5WSV - chains A and B; structure by X-ray diffraction, 2.33 A resolution.

Chain A:
Molecule: Calmodulin
From: Homo sapiens
UniProtKB: P62158 (CALM_HUMAN); residues 0-146 here correspond to UniProt positions 1-147 (UniProt number = residue number + 1)
Sequence (151 residues; row label = number of the first residue in the row; numbers below 1 keep their minus sign (Gly-4 is residue -4)):
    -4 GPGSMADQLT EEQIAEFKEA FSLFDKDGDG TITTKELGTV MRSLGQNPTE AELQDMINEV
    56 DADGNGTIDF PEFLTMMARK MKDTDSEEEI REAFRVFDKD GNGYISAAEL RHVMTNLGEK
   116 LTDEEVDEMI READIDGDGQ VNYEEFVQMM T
Disordered / not traced: -4 to 3, 145-146
Construct notes: expression tag (-4 to -1)
Metal / ion sites: Ca2+ site 1: Asp20, Asp22, Asp24, Thr26, Glu31; Ca2+ site 2: Asp56, Asp58, Asn60, Thr62, Glu67; Ca2+ site 3: Asp93, Asp95, Asn97, Tyr99, Glu104; Ca2+ site 4: Asp129, Asp131, Asp133, Gln135, Glu140

Chain B:
Molecule: Unconventional myosin-VIIa
From: Mus musculus
UniProtKB: P97479 (MYO7A_MOUSE); numbering as in UniProt (aligned over 828-870)
Sequence (47 residues; numbered 824 to 870; the number before each row is that of its first residue):
   824 GPGSLVRKAF RHRLWAVITV QAYARGMIAR RLHRRLRVEY QRRLEAE
Disordered / not traced: 824-825, 855-870
Construct notes: expression tag (824-827)
Reported in the primary citation:
  - mutagenesis - V843E, R853C: unchanged binding to Ca2+-CaM
  - conformationally variable residues (order/disorder transition): Arg853

How chain A and chain B interact:
Residue-residue contacts (57):
  Glu11(A) - Ile841(B)
  Glu11(A) - Arg848(B)  salt bridge
  Phe12(A) - Trp838(B)  hydrophobic
  Phe12(A) - Ile841(B)  hydrophobic
  Glu14(A) - Gln844(B)  hydrogen bond (backbone-side chain)
  Glu14(A) - Arg848(B)
  Ala15(A) - Ile841(B)  hydrophobic
  Ala15(A) - Gln844(B)  hydrogen bond (backbone-side chain)
  Leu18(A) - Val840(B)  hydrophobic
  Leu18(A) - Gln844(B)
  Phe19(A) - Leu837(B)  hydrophobic
  Leu32(A) - Phe833(B)  hydrophobic
  Met36(A) - Arg836(B)
  Met36(A) - Leu837(B)  hydrophobic
  Gln41(A) - Arg836(B)  hydrogen bond
  Gln41(A) - Ala839(B)
  Pro43(A) - Arg836(B)
  Glu47(A) - Arg836(B)  salt bridge
  Asp50(A) - Val829(B)
  Met51(A) - Val829(B)  hydrophobic
  Met51(A) - Phe833(B)  hydrophobic
  Met51(A) - Arg836(B)
  Glu54(A) - Val829(B)
  Val55(A) - Phe833(B)  hydrophobic
  Phe68(A) - Phe833(B)  hydrophobic
  Phe68(A) - Leu837(B)  hydrophobic
  Met71(A) - Phe833(B)  hydrophobic
  Met72(A) - Phe833(B)  hydrophobic
  Met72(A) - Leu837(B)  hydrophobic
  Met72(A) - Trp838(B)
  Met72(A) - Ile841(B)  hydrophobic
  Arg74(A) - Arg834(B)
  Lys75(A) - Arg834(B)
  Met76(A) - Trp838(B)  hydrophobic
  Lys77(A) - Trp838(B)
  Thr79(A) - Thr842(B)
  Thr79(A) - Tyr846(B)  hydrogen bond (backbone-side chain)
  Glu83(A) - His835(B)  salt bridge
  Glu84(A) - Trp838(B)
  Glu84(A) - Ala839(B)  hydrogen bond (side chain-backbone)
  Glu84(A) - Thr842(B)
  Ile85(A) - Tyr846(B)
  Glu87(A) - His835(B)  salt bridge
  Ala88(A) - Thr842(B)
  Ala88(A) - Val843(B)  hydrophobic
  Ala88(A) - Tyr846(B)  hydrophobic
  Val91(A) - Val843(B)  hydrophobic
  Phe92(A) - Met850(B)  hydrophobic
  Leu105(A) - Met850(B)  hydrophobic
  Met109(A) - Ala847(B)  hydrophobic
  Met109(A) - Met850(B)  hydrophobic
  Leu112(A) - Val843(B)  hydrophobic
  Leu112(A) - Ala847(B)  hydrophobic
  Glu114(A) - Ile851(B)
  Met124(A) - Met850(B)  hydrophobic
  Phe141(A) - Tyr846(B)  hydrophobic
  Met144(A) - Met850(B)  hydrophobic
Interface residues without a listed pair, chain A (42 interface residues in all): Leu39, Ile63, Asp80, Val108, Leu116
Interface residues without a listed pair, chain B (20 interface residues in all): Arg830, Ala845
The authors on this interface:
  - interface residues, chain B: Phe833(B), Leu837(B), Tyr846(B), Met850(B)

Summary:
The interface between chain A and chain B involves 42 residues on one side and 20 on the other; the contacts
include 5 hydrogen bonds and 4 salt bridges. Polar contacts include Glu11(A)-Arg848(B), Glu47(A)-Arg836(B) and
Glu83(A)-His835(B). From the paper: V843E and R853C of chain B leave binding to Ca2+-CaM unchanged; interface
residues Phe833(B), Leu837(B) and Tyr846(B) among others.
Chain A is Calmodulin (Homo sapiens) and chain B is Unconventional myosin-VIIa (Mus musculus); the structure,
Crystal structure of Myosin VIIa IQ5 in complex with Ca2+-CaM, was determined by X-ray diffraction, deposited
together with 5WST and 5WSU.
